Entry 6X2N (electron microscopy, 3.90 A resolution); this record covers chains J and P of the 9 polymer chains in the assembly.

Chain J:
Name: DNA-directed RNA polymerase subunit beta'
Source organism: Escherichia coli
Notes: EC 2.7.7.6
Reference sequence: A0A4S1NBU2 (A0A4S1NBU2_ECOLX); residues 1-1407 here = UniProt positions 1-1407
Amino-acid sequence (1407 residues; numbered 1 to 1407; the number before each row is that of its first residue):
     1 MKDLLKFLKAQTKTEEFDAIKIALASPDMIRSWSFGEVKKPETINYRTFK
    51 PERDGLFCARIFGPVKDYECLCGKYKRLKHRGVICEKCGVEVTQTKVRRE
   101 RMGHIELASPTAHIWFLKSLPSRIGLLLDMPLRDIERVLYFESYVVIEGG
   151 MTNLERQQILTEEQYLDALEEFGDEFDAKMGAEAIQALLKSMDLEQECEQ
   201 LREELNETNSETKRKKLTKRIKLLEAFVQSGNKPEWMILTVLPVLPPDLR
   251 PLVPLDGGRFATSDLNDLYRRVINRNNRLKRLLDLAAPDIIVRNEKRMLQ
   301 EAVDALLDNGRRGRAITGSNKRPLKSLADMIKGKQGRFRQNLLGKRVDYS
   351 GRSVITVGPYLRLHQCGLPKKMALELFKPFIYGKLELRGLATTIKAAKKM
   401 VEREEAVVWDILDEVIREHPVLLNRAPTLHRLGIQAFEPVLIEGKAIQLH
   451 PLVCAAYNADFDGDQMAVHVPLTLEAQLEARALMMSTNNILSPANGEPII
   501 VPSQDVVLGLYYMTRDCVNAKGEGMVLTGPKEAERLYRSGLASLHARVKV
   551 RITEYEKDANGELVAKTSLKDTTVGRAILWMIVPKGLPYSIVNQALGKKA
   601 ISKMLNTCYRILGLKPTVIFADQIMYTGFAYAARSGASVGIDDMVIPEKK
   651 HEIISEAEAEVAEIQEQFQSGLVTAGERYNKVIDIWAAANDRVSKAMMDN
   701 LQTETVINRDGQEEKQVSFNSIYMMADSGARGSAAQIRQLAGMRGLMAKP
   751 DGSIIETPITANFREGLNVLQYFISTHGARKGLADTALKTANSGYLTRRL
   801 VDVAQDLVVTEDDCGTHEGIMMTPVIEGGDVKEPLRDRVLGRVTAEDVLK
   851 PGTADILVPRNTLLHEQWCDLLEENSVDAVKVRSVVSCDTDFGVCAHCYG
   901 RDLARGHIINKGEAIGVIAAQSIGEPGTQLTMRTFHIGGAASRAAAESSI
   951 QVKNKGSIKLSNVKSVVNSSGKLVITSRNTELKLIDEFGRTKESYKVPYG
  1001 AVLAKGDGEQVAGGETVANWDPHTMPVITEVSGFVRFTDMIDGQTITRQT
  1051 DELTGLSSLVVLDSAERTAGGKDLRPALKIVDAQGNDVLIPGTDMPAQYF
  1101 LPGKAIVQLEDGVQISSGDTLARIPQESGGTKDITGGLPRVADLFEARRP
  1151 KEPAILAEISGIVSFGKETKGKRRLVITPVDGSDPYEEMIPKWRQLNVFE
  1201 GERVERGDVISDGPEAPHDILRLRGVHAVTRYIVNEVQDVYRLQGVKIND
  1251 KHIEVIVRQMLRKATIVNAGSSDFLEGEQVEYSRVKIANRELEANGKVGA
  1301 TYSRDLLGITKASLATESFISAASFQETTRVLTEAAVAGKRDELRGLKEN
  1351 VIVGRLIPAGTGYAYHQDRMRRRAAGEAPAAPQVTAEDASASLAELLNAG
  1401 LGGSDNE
Unresolved in the structure: 1-15, 934-947, 1127-1134, 1374-1407
Sequence notes: conflict Val-1384 (Met in A0A4S1NBU2)
Ion coordination: Zn2+ site 1: Cys-70, Cys-72, Cys-85, Cys-88; Mg2+: Asp-460, Asp-462, Asp-464 (shared with 1 residue of chain R); Zn2+ site 2: Cys-888, Cys-895, Cys-898

Chain P:
Molecule: 64-nt DNA strand
Sequence (64 nucleotides; numbered 1 to 64; the number before each row is that of its first residue):
     1 GGGTATTCGCCGCGTACCTCTCCTAGCCCGCAAGTATCCTATTCCTTGCA
    51 GCGGTGCCGTTGGG
Unresolved in the structure: 56-64

Chain J / chain P interface:
Contacting residue pairs (22; chain J residue first):
  Leu-120(J) / DC10(P)  sugar contact
  Asn-209(J) / DG2(P)  hydrogen bond to the phosphate
  Asn-209(J) / DG3(P)  phosphate contact
  Glu-211(J) / DG3(P)  phosphate contact
  Leu-255(J) / DC23(P)  base contact
  Arg-311(J) / DC11(P)  salt bridge to the phosphate
  Lys-334(J) / DG14(P)  salt bridge to the phosphate
  Arg-339(J) / DC13(P)  salt bridge to the phosphate
  Arg-339(J) / DT15(P)  salt bridge to the phosphate
  Arg-346(J) / DC17(P)  salt bridge to the phosphate
  Arg-352(J) / DA16(P)  sugar contact
  Arg-352(J) / DC17(P)  hydrogen bond to the sugar
  Ala-426(J) / DA16(P)  sugar contact
  Pro-427(J) / DT15(P)  base contact
  Ala-791(J) / DG14(P)  base contact
  Gly-794(J) / DG14(P)  sugar contact
  Tyr-795(J) / DC13(P)  sugar contact
  Lys-1172(J) / DA5(P)  salt bridge to the phosphate
  Gln-1326(J) / DG12(P)  sugar contact
  Glu-1327(J) / DC11(P)  sugar contact
  Glu-1327(J) / DG12(P)  phosphate contact
  Thr-1329(J) / DC11(P)  phosphate contact
Also at the interface, not in a pair above, chain J (22 interface residues in all): Lys-118, Lys-213, Thr-790, Arg-798

Summary:
22 residues of chain J and 12 residues of chain P are in contact; the contacts include 2 hydrogen bonds and 6
salt bridges. Polar contacts include Arg-352(J)/DC17(P), Asn-209(J)/DG2(P) and Arg-311(J)/DC11(P). Cys-70(J),
Cys-72(J), Cys-85(J) and Cys-88(J) coordinate Zn2+ site 1.
Chain J is DNA-directed RNA polymerase subunit beta' (Escherichia coli) and chain P is a 64-nt DNA strand; the
structure, Mfd-bound E.coli RNA polymerase elongation complex - I state, was determined by electron
microscopy, deposited together with 6X26, 6X2F, 6X43, 6X4W, 6X4Y and 6X50.
